PDB entry 3DRE | X-ray diffraction, 2.20 A resolution | chains A and B

== Chain A (and B) ==
Name: Creatine kinase B-type
Source organism: Homo sapiens
Notes: EC 2.7.3.2; chain B of this document is another copy of the same molecule, construct and numbering; everything in this record applies to it too
UniProtKB: P12277 (KCRB_HUMAN); residue numbers follow UniProt; this construct covers 1-381
Amino-acid sequence (381 residues; each row starts with the number of its first residue):
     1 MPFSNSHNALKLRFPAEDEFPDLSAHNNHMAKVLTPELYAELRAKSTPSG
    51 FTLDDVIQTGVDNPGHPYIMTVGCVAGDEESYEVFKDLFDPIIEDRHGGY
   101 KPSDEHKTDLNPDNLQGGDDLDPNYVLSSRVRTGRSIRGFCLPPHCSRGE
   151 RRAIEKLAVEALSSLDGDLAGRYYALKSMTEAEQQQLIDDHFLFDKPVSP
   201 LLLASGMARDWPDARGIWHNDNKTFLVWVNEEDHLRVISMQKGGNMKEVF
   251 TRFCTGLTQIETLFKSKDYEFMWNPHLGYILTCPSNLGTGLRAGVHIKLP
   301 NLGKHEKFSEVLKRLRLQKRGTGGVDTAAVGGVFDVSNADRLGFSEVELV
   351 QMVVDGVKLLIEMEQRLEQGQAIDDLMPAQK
Not modelled in the structure: 1-3 (chain B: 1-4, 321-329)
Curated features (UniProtKB/Swiss-Prot):
  - region: R130 to R138 (Internal MTS-like signal)
  - binding site (creatine): V72, E232, S285
  - binding site (ATP): S128 to R132, H191, R236, R292, R320 to V325, D335
  - modified residue: S4 (Phosphoserine), T35 (Phosphothreonine), Y125 (Phosphotyrosine), S199 (Phosphoserine), Y269 (3'-nitrotyrosine), S309 (Phosphoserine), T322 (Phosphothreonine)
  - cross-link (Glycyl lysine isopeptide (Lys-Gly)): K45 (interchain with G-Cter in ubiquitin), K101 (interchain with G-Cter in ubiquitin), K107 (interchain with G-Cter in ubiquitin), K381 (interchain with G-Cter in ubiquitin)
  - mutagenesis: C283 (C283S/Y: Complete loss of activity), R292 (R292H/L/Q: Complete loss of activity; R292K: 42% of wild-type activity), D340 (D340E: No change in activity)

== How chain A and chain B interact ==
Pairs across the interface (25):
  H66(A) with K265(B), hydrogen bond (side chain-backbone); S266(B)
  P67(A) with T262(B)
  Y68(A) with S164(B); T262(B); L263(B), hydrophobic
  I69(A) with S266(B)
  P200(A) with D268(B)
  K304(A) with R172(B), hydrogen bond (backbone-side chain); T180(B); E183(B), salt bridge
  H305(A) with R172(B)
  K319(A) with S163(B)
  G321(A) with K156(B); E160(B)
  T322(A) with K156(B)
  G323(A) with R152(B); K156(B)
  V325(A) with R152(B)
  A328(A) with R152(B); K177(B); D213(B)
  A329(A) with S178(B)
  V330(A) with S178(B)
  G331(A) with S178(B)
Also at the interface, not in a pair above, chain A (20 interface residues in all): S199, E306, S309, G324
Also at the interface, not in a pair above, chain B (19 interface residues in all): Y173, D221, Q259

== In short ==
20 residues of chain A and 19 residues of chain B are in contact, with 2 hydrogen bonds and 1 salt bridge.
Polar contacts include K304(A)-E183(B), H66(A)-K265(B) and K304(A)-R172(B). UniProt lists 3 creatine-binding
residues, 15 ATP-binding residues and 3 mutagenesis sites on chain A.
Chain A and chain B are both Creatine kinase B-type (Homo sapiens); the structure, Crystal structure of Human
Brain-type Creatine Kinase, was determined by X-ray diffraction (same publication as 3DRB and 3B6R).
